Entry 1LL9 (X-ray diffraction, 1.87 A resolution); this record covers chain A.

Chain A:
Protein: beta-lactamase
Organism: Escherichia coli
Notes: EC 3.5.2.6
Reference sequence: P00811 (AMPC_ECOLI); residues 4-361 here correspond to UniProt positions 20-377 (UniProt number = residue number + 16)
Sequence (358 residues; row label = number of the first residue in the row):
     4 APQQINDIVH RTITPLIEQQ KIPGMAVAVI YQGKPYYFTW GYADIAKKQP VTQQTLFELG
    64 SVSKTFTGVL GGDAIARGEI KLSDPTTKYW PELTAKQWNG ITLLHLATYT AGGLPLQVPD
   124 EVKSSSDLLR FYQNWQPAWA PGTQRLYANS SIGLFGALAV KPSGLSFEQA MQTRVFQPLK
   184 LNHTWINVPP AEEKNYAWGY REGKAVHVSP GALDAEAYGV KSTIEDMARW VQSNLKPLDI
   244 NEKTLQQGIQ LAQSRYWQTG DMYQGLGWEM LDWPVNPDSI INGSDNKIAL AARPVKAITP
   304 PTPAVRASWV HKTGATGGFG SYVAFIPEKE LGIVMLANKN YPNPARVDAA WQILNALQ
Swiss-Prot annotation at these positions:
  - active site: Ser64 (Acyl-ester intermediate)
  - binding site (a beta-lactam): Ser64, Gln120, Tyr150, Asn152, Ala318, Asn343

In short:
UniProt lists active-site residue Ser64 and 6 beta-lactam-binding residues.
Chain A is beta-lactamase (Escherichia coli); the structure, Crystal Structure Of AmpC beta-Lactamase From E.
Coli In Complex With Amoxicillin, was determined by X-ray diffraction together with 1LLB from the same study.
